7LWF - chain A; structure by X-ray diffraction, 1.22 A resolution.

Chain A:
Name: B-cell lymphoma 6 protein
From: Homo sapiens
Notes: fragment: BTB domain, residues 5-129
UniProtKB: P41182 (BCL6_HUMAN); residue numbers follow UniProt; this construct covers 5-129
Amino-acid sequence (125 residues; row label = number of the first residue in the row):
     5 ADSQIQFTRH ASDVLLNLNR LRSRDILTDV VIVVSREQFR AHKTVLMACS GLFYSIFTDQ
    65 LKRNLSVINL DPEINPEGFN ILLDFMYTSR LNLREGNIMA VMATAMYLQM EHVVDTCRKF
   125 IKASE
Not modelled in the structure: 5-6, 129
Construct notes: engineered mutation Gln8 (Cys in P41182), Arg67 (Cys in P41182), Asn84 (Cys in P41182)
Small-molecule neighbours: OICR-9320 (YNA; N-(3-chloropyridin-4-yl)-2-[5-(3-cyano-4-hydroxyphenyl)-3-methyl-4-oxo-3,4-dihydro-7H-pyrrolo[2,3-d]pyrimidin-7-yl]acetamide): His14, Asp17, Asn21, Arg24, Leu25, Arg28, Met51, Ala52, Cys53, Ser54, Gly55, Tyr58, Phe89, Gln113, Met114, Glu115, His116, Val117
Curated features (UniProtKB/Swiss-Prot):
  - mutagenesis: Asn21 (N21K: Abolishes interaction with NCOR2 and HDAC2, no effect on interaction with CTBP1 and transcriptional autoinhibition; when associated with A-116 and 376-Q--Q-379), Ser59 (S59A: Abolished ubiquitination by the SCF(FBXL17) complex), His116 (H116A: Abolishes interaction with NCOR2 and HDAC2, no effect on interaction with CTBP1 and transcriptional autoinhibition; when associated with K-21 and 376-Q--Q-379)
Reported in the primary citation:
  - binding site for OICR-9320: His14, Val117

In short:
Bound to chain A: OICR-9320. From UniProt: 3 mutagenesis sites. The paper reports a binding site for OICR-9320
at His14 and Val117.
Chain A is B-cell lymphoma 6 protein (Homo sapiens); the structure, Crystal structure of the BCL6 BTB domain
in complex with OICR-9320, was determined by X-ray diffraction together with 7LZQ, 7LZS, 7LWE and 7LWG from
the same study.
